3HDM - chain A; structure by X-ray diffraction, 2.60 A resolution.

== Chain A ==
Molecule: Serine/threonine-protein kinase Sgk1
From: Homo sapiens
Notes: EC 2.7.11.1
UniProt: O00141 (SGK1_HUMAN); residues 60-431 here = UniProt positions 60-431
Amino-acid sequence (373 residues; each row starts with the number of its first residue):
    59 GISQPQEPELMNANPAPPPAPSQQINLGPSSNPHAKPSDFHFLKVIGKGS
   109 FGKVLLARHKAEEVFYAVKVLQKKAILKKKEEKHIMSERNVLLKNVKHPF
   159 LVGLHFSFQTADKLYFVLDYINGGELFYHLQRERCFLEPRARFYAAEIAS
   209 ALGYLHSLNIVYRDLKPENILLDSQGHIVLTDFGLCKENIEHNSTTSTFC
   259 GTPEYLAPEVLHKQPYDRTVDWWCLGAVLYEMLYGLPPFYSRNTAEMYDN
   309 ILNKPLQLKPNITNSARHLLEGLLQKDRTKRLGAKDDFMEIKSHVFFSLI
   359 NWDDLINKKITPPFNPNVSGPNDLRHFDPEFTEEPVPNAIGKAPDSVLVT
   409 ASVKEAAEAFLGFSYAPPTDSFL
Unresolved in the structure: 59-80, 136-148, 379-431
Construct notes: expression tag (59); engineered mutation Ala74 (Ser in O00141), Ala78 (Ser in O00141), Ala397 (Ser in O00141), Ala401 (Ser in O00141)
Curated features (UniProtKB/Swiss-Prot):
  - motif: Lys131 to Lys141 (Nuclear localization signal)
  - active site: Asp222 (Proton acceptor)
  - binding site (ATP): Ile104 to Val112, Lys127
  - modified residue: Thr256 (Phosphothreonine), Thr369 (Phosphothreonine), Ser422 (Phosphoserine)
  - mutagenesis: Lys127 (K127M: Abolishes enzymatic activity), Thr256 (T256A: Low activity; T256D: Low activity; T256E: Low activity), Tyr298 (Y298A: Abolishes interaction with NEDD4 and NEDD4L), Ser422 (S422A: Low activity; S422D: 10-fold activation)
Cystine bridges: Cys193-Cys258
Residues lining bound ligands: MMG (4-(5-phenyl-1H-pyrrolo[2,3-b]pyridin-3-yl)benzoic acid): Ile104, Lys106, Gly107, Val112, Ala125, Lys127, Val160, Leu176, Asp177, Tyr178, Ile179, Glu183, Leu229, Thr239, Phe241

== Overview ==
Chain A binds compound MMG. Curated annotation (UniProt) lists active-site residue Asp222, 10 ATP-binding
residues and 4 mutagenesis sites.
Chain A is Serine/threonine-protein kinase Sgk1 (Homo sapiens); the structure, Crystal structure of serum and
glucocorticoid-regulated kinase 1 in complex with compound 1, was determined by X-ray diffraction, deposited
together with 3HDN.
